PDB entry 7KC1 | electron microscopy, 3.41 A resolution | chains B and L of the 12 polymer chains in the assembly

# Chain B
Protein: Fusion protein of Hemagglutinin and Envelope glycoprotein
Source organism: Influenza A virus
UniProtKB: chimeric construct of A0A2P1E3C0, M1E1E4: residues 1-176 from A0A2P1E3C0 (A0A2P1E3C0_9INFA) positions 330-505 (UniProt number = residue number + 329); residues 189-216 from M1E1E4 positions 1-28 (UniProt number = residue number - 188)
Chain sequence (222 residues; numbered 1 to 222; the number before each row is that of its first residue):
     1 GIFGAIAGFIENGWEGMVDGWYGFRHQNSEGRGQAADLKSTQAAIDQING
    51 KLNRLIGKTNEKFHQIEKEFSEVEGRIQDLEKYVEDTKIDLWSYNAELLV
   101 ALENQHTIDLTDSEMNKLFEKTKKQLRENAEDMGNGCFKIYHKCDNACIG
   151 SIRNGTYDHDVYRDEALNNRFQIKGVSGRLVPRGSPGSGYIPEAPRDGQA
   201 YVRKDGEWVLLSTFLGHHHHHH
Disordered / not traced: 1-9, 174-222
Construct notes: linker (177-188); expression tag (217-222)
Cystine bridges: C144-C148
Covalent attachments: N-acetylglucosamine (NAG) linked to N154

# Chain L
Protein: Fab light chain
Source organism: Homo sapiens
Notes: antibody fragment or engineered binder
Chain sequence (206 residues; each row starts with the number of its first residue; note: 4 numbers in that range are skipped by the numbering (no residue carries them; nothing is unmodelled there)):
     4 MTQSPSSLSASVGDRVTITCRTSQSLSSYTHWYQQKPGKAPKLLIYAASS
    54 RGSGVPSRFSGSGSGTDFTLTISSLQPEDFATYYCQQS
    96 RTFGQGTKVEIKRTVAAPSVFIFPPSDEQLKSGTASVVCLLNNFYPREAK
   146 VQWKVDNALQSGNSQESVTEQDSKDSTYSLSSTLTLSKADYEKHKVYACE
   196 VTHQGLSSPVTKSFNRGE
Disordered / not traced: 107-213
Cystine bridges: C23-C88

# Chain B / chain L interface
Contacting residue pairs (12):
  D19(B) - Y32(L)  hydrogen bond (backbone-side chain)
  D19(B) - R96(L)  salt bridge
  G20(B) - Y32(L)
  L38(B) - L29(L)
  L38(B) - S91(L)
  K39(B) - Q27(L)
  K39(B) - S28(L)
  T41(B) - Y32(L)
  Q42(B) - L29(L)
  Q42(B) - S30(L)  hydrogen bond (side chain-backbone)
  Q42(B) - S31(L)  hydrogen bond
  I45(B) - S31(L)

# Overview
7 residues of chain B face 8 of chain L across their interface, with 3 hydrogen bonds and 1 salt bridge. Among
the polar pairs are D19(B)-R96(L), D19(B)-Y32(L) and Q42(B)-S30(L). Covalently linked N-acetylglucosamine: at
N154(B).
Here chain B is Fusion protein of Hemagglutinin and Envelope glycoprotein (Influenza A virus) and chain L is
Fab light chain (Homo sapiens). Entry 7KC1 (Cryo-EM structure of SRR2899884.46167H+MEDI8852L fab in complex
with Victoria HA) was determined by electron microscopy.
